Entry 6MVG (X-ray diffraction, 2.80 A resolution); this record covers chain A.

# Chain A
Name: beta-glucuronidase
Organism: [Ruminococcus] gnavus
Chain sequence (777 residues; row label = number of the first residue in the row; numbers below 1 keep their minus sign (His-22 is residue -22)):
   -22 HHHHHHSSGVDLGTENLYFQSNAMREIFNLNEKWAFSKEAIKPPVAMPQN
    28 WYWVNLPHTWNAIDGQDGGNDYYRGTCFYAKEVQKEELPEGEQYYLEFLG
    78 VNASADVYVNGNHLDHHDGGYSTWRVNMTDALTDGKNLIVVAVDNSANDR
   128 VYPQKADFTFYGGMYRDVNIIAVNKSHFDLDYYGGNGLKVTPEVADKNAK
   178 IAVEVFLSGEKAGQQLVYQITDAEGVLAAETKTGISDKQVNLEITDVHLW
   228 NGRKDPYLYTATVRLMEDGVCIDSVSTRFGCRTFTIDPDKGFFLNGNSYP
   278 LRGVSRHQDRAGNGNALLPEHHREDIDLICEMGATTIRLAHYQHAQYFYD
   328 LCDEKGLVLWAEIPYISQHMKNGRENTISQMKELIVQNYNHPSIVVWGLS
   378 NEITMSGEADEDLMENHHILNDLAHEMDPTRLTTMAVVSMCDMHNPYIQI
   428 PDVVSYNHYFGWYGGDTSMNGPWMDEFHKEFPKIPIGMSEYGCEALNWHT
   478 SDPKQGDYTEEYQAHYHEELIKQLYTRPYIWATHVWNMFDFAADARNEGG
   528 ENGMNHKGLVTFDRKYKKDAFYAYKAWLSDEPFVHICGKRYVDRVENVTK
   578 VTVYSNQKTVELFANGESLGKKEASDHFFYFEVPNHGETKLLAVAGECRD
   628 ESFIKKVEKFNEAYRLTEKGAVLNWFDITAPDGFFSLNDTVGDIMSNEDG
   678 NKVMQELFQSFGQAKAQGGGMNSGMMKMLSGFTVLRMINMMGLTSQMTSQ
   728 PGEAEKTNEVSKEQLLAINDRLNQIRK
Unresolved in the structure: -22 to 1, 385-387, 642-754
Ion coordination: Ca2+: Asp41, Asp44, Gly45, Asp48, Asp521
Ligand contacts: FMN (flavin mononucleotide): Asp156, Tyr159, Tyr160, Gly164, Lys166, Phe183, Lys359, Ile362, Val363, Tyr366, Met404
From the paper describing this entry:
  - mutagenesis - Y159A: decreased binding to flavin mononucleotide
  - binding site for flavin mononucleotide: Tyr159

# Summary
Chain A binds flavin mononucleotide. Asp41, Asp44, Gly45, Asp48 and Asp521 coordinate Ca2+. From the paper: a
binding site for flavin mononucleotide at Tyr159; Y159A reduces binding to flavin mononucleotide.
Chain A is beta-glucuronidase ([Ruminococcus] gnavus); the structure, Crystal structure of FMN-binding
beta-glucuronidase from Ruminococcus gnavus, was determined by X-ray diffraction (same publication as 6MVF and
6MVH).
